PDB entry 6PM9 | X-ray diffraction, 2.86 A resolution | chains B and G of the 4 polymer chains in the assembly

== Chain B ==
Name: O-GlcNAcase TIM-barrel domain
Source organism: Homo sapiens
Notes: EC 3.2.1.169
UniProtKB: O60502 (OGA_HUMAN); residue numbers follow UniProt; this construct covers 14-400
Sequence (388 residues; each row starts with the number of its first residue):
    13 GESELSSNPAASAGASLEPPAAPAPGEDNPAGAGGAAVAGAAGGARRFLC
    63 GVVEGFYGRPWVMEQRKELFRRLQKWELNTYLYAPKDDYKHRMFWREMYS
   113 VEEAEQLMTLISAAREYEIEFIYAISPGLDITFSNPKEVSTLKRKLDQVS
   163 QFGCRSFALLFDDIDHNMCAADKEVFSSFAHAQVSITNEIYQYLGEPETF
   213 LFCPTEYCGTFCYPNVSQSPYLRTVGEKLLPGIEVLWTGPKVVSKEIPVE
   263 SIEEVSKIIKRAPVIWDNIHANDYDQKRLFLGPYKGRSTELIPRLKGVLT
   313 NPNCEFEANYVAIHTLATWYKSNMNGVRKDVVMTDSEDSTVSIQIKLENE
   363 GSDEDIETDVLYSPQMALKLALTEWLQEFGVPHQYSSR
Disordered / not traced: 13-58, 341-370, 398-400
Differences from the reference sequence: expression tag (13)
Small-molecule neighbours: MK-8719 (OQ1; (3aR,5S,6S,7R,7aR)-5-(difluoromethyl)-2-(ethylamino)-5,6,7,7a-tetrahydro-3aH-pyrano[3,2-d][1,3]thiazole-6,7-diol): Gly67, Phe68, Tyr69, Lys98, Asp174, Asp175, Cys215, Tyr219, Thr250, Val254, Val255, Trp278, Asn280, Ala283, Asp285, Tyr286, Asn313

== Chain G ==
Name: O-GlcNAcase stalk domain
Source organism: Homo sapiens
Notes: EC 3.2.1.169
UniProtKB: O60502 (OGA_HUMAN); residues 554-705 here = UniProt positions 554-705
Sequence (161 residues; numbered 553 to 713; the number before each row is that of its first residue):
   553 MTLEDLQLLADLFYLPYEHGPKGAQMLREFQWLRANSSVVSVNCKGKDSE
   603 KIEEWRSRAAKFEEMCGLVMGMFTRLSNCANRTILYDMYSYVWDIKSIMS
   653 MVKSFVQWLGCRSHSSAQFLIGDQEPWAFRGGLAGEFQRLLPIDGANDLF
   703 FQPHHHHHHHH
Disordered / not traced: 553, 589-598, 661-675, 696-713
Differences from the reference sequence: initiating methionine (553); expression tag (706-713)

== Chain B / chain G interface ==
Residue-residue contacts (67; chain B residue first):
  Lys253(B) - Tyr569(G)  hydrogen bond
  Val255(B) - Pro568(G)  hydrophobic
  Val255(B) - Tyr569(G)  hydrogen bond (backbone-side chain)
  Ser256(B) - Tyr569(G)
  Lys257(B) - Tyr569(G)
  Ile281(B) - Pro568(G)
  His282(B) - Leu567(G)
  Asn284(B) - Tyr643(G)  hydrogen bond
  Tyr286(B) - Pro568(G)
  Gln288(B) - Tyr643(G)
  Lys289(B) - Tyr643(G)
  Lys289(B) - Asp646(G)  salt bridge
  Arg290(B) - Leu567(G)
  Arg290(B) - Pro568(G)  hydrogen bond (side chain-backbone)
  Arg290(B) - Tyr643(G)
  Leu291(B) - Phe565(G)
  Leu291(B) - Met640(G)  hydrophobic
  Leu291(B) - Tyr643(G)  hydrophobic
  Phe292(B) - Phe565(G)
  Phe292(B) - Tyr566(G)
  Phe292(B) - Leu567(G)
  Phe292(B) - Pro568(G)
  Leu293(B) - Leu561(G)
  Leu293(B) - Ala562(G)
  Leu293(B) - Phe565(G)  hydrogen bond (backbone-backbone)
  Leu293(B) - Tyr566(G)  hydrogen bond (backbone-backbone)
  Gly294(B) - Phe565(G)
  Gly294(B) - Tyr566(G)  hydrogen bond (backbone-backbone)
  Pro295(B) - Tyr566(G)
  Pro295(B) - Leu567(G)
  Lys297(B) - Leu567(G)
  Lys297(B) - Glu570(G)  salt bridge
  Glu317(B) - Asp639(G)
  Glu317(B) - Tyr643(G)  hydrogen bond
  Phe318(B) - Asp639(G)  hydrogen bond (backbone-side chain)
  Glu319(B) - Thr635(G)
  Glu319(B) - Ile636(G)
  Glu319(B) - Asp639(G)  hydrogen bond (backbone-side chain)
  Leu380(B) - Tyr566(G)  hydrophobic
  Leu384(B) - Leu555(G)  hydrophobic
  Leu384(B) - Leu558(G)
  Leu384(B) - Gln559(G)
  Thr385(B) - Leu555(G)
  Trp387(B) - Ile636(G)
  Leu388(B) - Thr554(G)
  Leu388(B) - Leu555(G)
  Leu388(B) - Leu558(G)
  Glu390(B) - Asn633(G)  hydrogen bond (backbone-side chain)
  Glu390(B) - Ile636(G)
  Phe391(B) - Leu558(G)  hydrophobic
  Phe391(B) - Leu628(G)  hydrophobic
  Phe391(B) - Cys631(G)
  Phe391(B) - Ala632(G)  hydrogen bond (backbone-backbone)
  Phe391(B) - Asn633(G)  hydrogen bond (backbone-backbone)
  Phe391(B) - Ile636(G)  hydrophobic
  Phe391(B) - Met640(G)  hydrophobic
  Gly392(B) - Ala632(G)
  Val393(B) - Ala632(G)
  Val393(B) - Asn633(G)
  Pro394(B) - Ala632(G)
  His395(B) - Ala632(G)  hydrogen bond (backbone-backbone)
  His395(B) - Asn633(G)
  His395(B) - Arg634(G)  hydrogen bond (backbone-backbone)
  His395(B) - Thr635(G)
  Gln396(B) - Arg634(G)
  Gln396(B) - Thr635(G)
  Tyr397(B) - Tyr638(G)  hydrophobic
Also at the interface, not in a pair above, chain B (35 interface residues in all): Gln77, Ala320

== Overview ==
Chain B and chain G form an interface of 35 and 24 residues respectively, with 15 hydrogen bonds and 2 salt
bridges. Polar pairs include Lys289(B)-Asp646(G), Lys297(B)-Glu570(G) and Lys253(B)-Tyr569(G). Bound to chain
B: MK-8719.
Here chain B is O-GlcNAcase TIM-barrel domain and chain G is O-GlcNAcase stalk domain, both from Homo sapiens.
Entry 6PM9 (Crystal structure of the core catalytic domain of human O-GlcNAcase bound to MK-8719) was
determined by X-ray diffraction.
